6HKT - chains I and k of the 50 polymer chains in the assembly; structure by X-ray diffraction, 9.70 A resolution (very low resolution: no residue pairs are listed; an interface is given only as per-side residue counts).

# Chain I
Molecule: 1122-nt DNA strand
Sequence (1122 nucleotides; row label = number of the first residue in the row):
     1 ATCACCCTAT ACGCGGCCGC CCTGGAGAAT CCCGGTGCCG AGGCCGCTCA ATTGGTCGTA
    61 GACAGCTCTA GCACCGCTTA AACGCACGTA CGCGCTGTCC CCCGCGTTTT AACCGCCAAG
   121 GGGATTACTC CCTAGTCTCC AGGCACGTGT CAGATATATA CATCCTGTGC ATGTATTGAA
   181 CAGCCCCGAG ACCCTATACG CGGCCGCCCT GGAGAATCCC GGTGCCGAGG CCGCTCAATT
   241 GGTCGTAGAC AGCTCTAGCA CCGCTTAAAC GCACGTACGC GCTGTCCCCC GCGTTTTAAC
   301 CGCCAAGGGG ATTACTCCCT AGTCTCCAGG CACGTGTCAG ATATATACAT CCTGTGCATG
   361 TATTGAACAG CCCCGAGACC CTATACGCGG CCGCCCTGGA GAATCCCGGT GCCGAGGCCG
   421 CTCAATTGGT CGTAGACAGC TCTAGCACCG CTTAAACGCA CGTACGCGCT GTCCCCCGCG
   481 TTTTAACCGC CAAGGGGATT ACTCCCTAGT CTCCAGGCAC GTGTCAGATA TATACATCCT
   541 GTGCATGTAT TGAACAGCCC CGAGACCCTA TACGCGGCCG CCCTGGAGAA TCCCGGTGCC
   601 GAGGCCGCTC AATTGGTCGT AGACAGCTCT AGCACCGCTT AAACGCACGT ACGCGCTGTC
   661 CCCCGCGTTT TAACCGCCAA GGGGATTACT CCCTAGTCTC CAGGCACGTG TCAGATATAT
   721 ACATCCTGTG CATGTATTGA ACAGCCCCGA GACCCTATAC GCGGCCGCCC TGGAGAATCC
   781 CGGTGCCGAG GCCGCTCAAT TGGTCGTAGA CAGCTCTAGC ACCGCTTAAA CGCACGTACG
   841 CGCTGTCCCC CGCGTTTTAA CCGCCAAGGG GATTACTCCC TAGTCTCCAG GCACGTGTCA
   901 GATATATACA TCCTGTGCAT GTATTGAACA GCCCCGAGAC CCTATACGCG GCCGCCCTGG
   961 AGAATCCCGG TGCCGAGGCC GCTCAATTGG TCGTAGACAG CTCTAGCACC GCTTAAACGC
  1021 ACGTACGCGC TGTCCCCCGC GTTTTAACCG CCAAGGGGAT TACTCCCTAG TCTCCAGGCA
  1081 CGTGTCAGAT ATATACATCC TGTGCATGTA TTGAACAGCG AT

# Chain k
Protein: Histone H3.1
From: Homo sapiens
Reference sequence: P68431 (H31_HUMAN); residues 0-135 here correspond to UniProt positions 1-136 (UniProt number = residue number + 1)
Amino-acid sequence (139 residues; each row starts with the number of its first residue; numbers below 1 keep their minus sign (Gly-3 is residue -3)):
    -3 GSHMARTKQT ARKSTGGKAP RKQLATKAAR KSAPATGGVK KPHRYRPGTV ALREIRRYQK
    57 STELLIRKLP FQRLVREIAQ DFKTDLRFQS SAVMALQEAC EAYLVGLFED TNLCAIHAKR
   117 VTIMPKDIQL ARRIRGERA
Disordered / not traced: -3 to 37
Construct notes: expression tag (-3 to -1)
UniProt features mapped onto this chain:
  - modified residue: Arg2 (Asymmetric dimethylarginine), Thr3 (Phosphothreonine), Lys4 (Allysine), Gln5 (5-glutamyl dopamine), Thr6 (Phosphothreonine), Arg8 (Citrulline), Lys9 (N6,N6,N6-trimethyllysine), Ser10 (ADP-ribosylserine), Thr11 (Phosphothreonine), Lys14 (N6-(2-hydroxyisobutyryl)lysine), Arg17 (Asymmetric dimethylarginine), Lys18 (N6-(2-hydroxyisobutyryl)lysine), Lys23 (N6-(2-hydroxyisobutyryl)lysine), Arg26 (Citrulline), Lys27 (N6,N6,N6-trimethyllysine), Ser28 (ADP-ribosylserine), Lys36 (N6,N6,N6-trimethyllysine), Lys37 (N6-methyllysine), Tyr41 (Phosphotyrosine), Lys56 (N6,N6,N6-trimethyllysine) and 8 more in UniProt
  - lipidation: Lys18 (N6-decanoyllysine)

# How chain I and chain k interact
At this resolution (10 A) residue pairs are not listed: 14 residues of chain I and 16 of chain k lie at the interface.

# In short
14 residues of chain I face 16 of chain k across their interface.
Chain I is a 1122-nt DNA strand and chain k is Histone H3.1 (Homo sapiens); the structure, Structure of an
H1-bound 6-nucleosome array, was determined by X-ray diffraction.
